1SEB - chains A and F of the 8 polymer chains in the assembly; structure by X-ray diffraction, 2.70 A resolution.

== Chain A ==
Molecule: HLA class II histocompatibility antigen
Source organism: Homo sapiens
Notes: fragment: extracellular domain
Reference sequence: P01903 (2DRA_HUMAN); residues 1-181 here correspond to UniProt positions 26-206 (UniProt number = residue number + 25)
Chain sequence (181 residues; each row starts with the number of its first residue):
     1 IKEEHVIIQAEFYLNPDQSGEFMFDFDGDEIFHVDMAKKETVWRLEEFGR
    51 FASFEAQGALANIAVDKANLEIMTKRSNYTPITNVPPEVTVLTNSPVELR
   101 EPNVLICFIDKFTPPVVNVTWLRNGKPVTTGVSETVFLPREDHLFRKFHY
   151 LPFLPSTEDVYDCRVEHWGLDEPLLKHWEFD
Disulfides: C107-C163

== Chain F ==
Molecule: HLA class II histocompatibility antigen
Source organism: Homo sapiens
Notes: fragment: extracellular domain
Reference sequence: P04229 (2B11_HUMAN); residues 1-192 here correspond to UniProt positions 30-221 (UniProt number = residue number + 29)
Chain sequence (192 residues; each row starts with the number of its first residue):
     1 GDTRPRFLWQLKFECHFFNGTERVRLLERCIYNQEESVRFDSDVGEYRAV
    51 TELGRPDAEYWNSQKDLLEQRRAAVDTYCRHNYGVGESFTVQRRVEPKVT
   101 VYPSKTQPLQHHNLLVCSVSGFYPGSIEVRWFRNGQEEKAGVVSTGLIQN
   151 GDWTFQTLVMLETVPRSGEVYTCQVEHPSVTSPLTVEWRARS
Disulfides: C15-C79, C117-C173

== How chain A and chain F interact ==
Residue-residue contacts (11; chain A residue first):
  T157(A) - H111(F)
  T157(A) - H112(F)  hydrogen bond (backbone-side chain)
  E158(A) - H112(F)
  V160(A) - E162(F)
  D162(A) - V143(F)
  D162(A) - E162(F)
  L175(A) - V143(F)
  H177(A) - V143(F)
  H177(A) - E162(F)  salt bridge
  E179(A) - K105(F)  salt bridge
  E179(A) - H112(F)
Also at the interface, not in a pair above, chain F (8 interface residues in all): L114, G141, V142

== In short ==
7 residues of chain A and 8 residues of chain F are in contact; the contacts include 1 hydrogen bond and 2
salt bridges. Polar pairs include H177(A)-E162(F), E179(A)-K105(F) and T157(A)-H112(F).
Here chain A is HLA class II histocompatibility antigen and chain F is HLA class II histocompatibility
antigen, both from Homo sapiens. Entry 1SEB (Complex of the human MHC class II glycoprotein HLA-DR1 and the
bacterial superantigen seb) was determined by X-ray diffraction.
